Entry 9MQG (electron microscopy, 3.30 A resolution); this record covers chains L and A of the 14 polymer chains in the assembly.

# Chain L
Molecule: RM017 Fab light chain
Source organism: Macaca mulatta
Notes: antibody fragment or engineered binder
Sequence (220 residues; each row starts with the number of its first residue; a row labelled like 27A-27F holds insertion residues (27A, then the next letters in order)):
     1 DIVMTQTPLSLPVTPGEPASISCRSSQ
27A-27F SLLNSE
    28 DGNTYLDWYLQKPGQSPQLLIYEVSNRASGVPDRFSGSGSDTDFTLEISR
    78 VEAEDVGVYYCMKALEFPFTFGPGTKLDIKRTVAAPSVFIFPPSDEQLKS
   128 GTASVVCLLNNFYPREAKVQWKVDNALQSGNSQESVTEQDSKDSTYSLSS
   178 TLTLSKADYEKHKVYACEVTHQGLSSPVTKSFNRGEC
Disordered / not traced: 108-214
Disulfide bonds: Cys-23/Cys-88

# Chain A
Molecule: Envelope glycoprotein gp120
Source organism: Human immunodeficiency virus 1
Sequence (473 residues; row label = number of the first residue in the row; note: 10 numbers in that range are skipped by the numbering (no residue carries them; nothing is unmodelled there)):
    31 AENLWVTVYYGVPVWKDAETTLFCASDAKAYETEKHNVWATHACVSTDPN
    81 PQEIHLENVTEEFNMWKNNMVEQMHEDIISLWDQSLKPCVKLTPLCVGLQ
   131 CTNVTNNITDD
   150 MRGELKNCSFNATTELRNKRQKVYSLFYRLDIVPMVDLWTNYRLISCNTS
   200 AITQACPKVSFEPIPIHYCAPAGFAILKCKDKKFNGTGPCQNVSTVQCTH
   250 GIKPVVSTQLLLNGSLAEEEVIIRSENITNNAKNILVQLNTSVQINCTRP
   300 NNNTVKSIRI
   311 GPGQAFYYTGDIIGDIRQAHCNVSKATWNETLGKVVKQLRKHFGNNTIIR
   361 FAQSSGGDLEVTTHSFNCGGEFFYCNTSGLFNSTW
   397 ISNTSVQGSNSTGSNDSITLPCRIKQIINMWQRIGQAMYAPPIQGVIRCV
   447 SNITGLILTRDGGSTNSTTETFRPGGGDMRDNWRSELYKYKVVKIEPLGV
   497 APTRCKRRVVGRRRRRR
Disordered / not traced: 31, 57-65, 397-412, 460-462, 505-513
Disulfide bonds: Cys-54/Cys-74, Cys-119/Cys-205, Cys-126/Cys-196, Cys-131/Cys-157, Cys-218/Cys-247, Cys-228/Cys-239, Cys-296/Cys-331, Cys-378/Cys-445, Cys-385/Cys-418
Covalent attachments: N-acetylglucosamine (NAG) linked to Asn-88, Asn-133, Asn-156, Asn-160, Asn-197, Asn-234, Asn-262, Asn-276, Asn-301, Asn-332, Asn-339, Asn-386, Asn-392, Asn-448
What the authors report for this chain:
  - post-translational modification sites: Asn-160

# Chain L / chain A interface
Contacting residue pairs (7; chain L residue first):
  Asn-27D(L) / Val-185(A)
  Glu-27F(L) / Met-184(A)
  Glu-27F(L) / Val-185(A)
  Leu-92(L) / Val-185(A)
  Glu-93(L) / Val-185(A)
  Phe-94(L) / Leu-187(A)  hydrophobic
  Phe-94(L) / Trp-188(A)  hydrophobic

# Overview
Chain L and chain A form an interface of 5 and 4 residues respectively. Covalently linked N-acetylglucosamine:
at Asn-88(A), Asn-133(A), Asn-156(A), Asn-160(A), Asn-197(A) and Asn-234(A) and 8 more. From the paper: a
modification site at Asn-160(A).
Chain L is RM017 Fab light chain (Macaca mulatta) and chain A is Envelope glycoprotein gp120 (Human
immunodeficiency virus 1); the structure, RM017 Fab in complex with Apex-GT6.2 trimer and RM20A3 Fab, was
determined by electron microscopy, deposited together with 9MPX, 9B8B, 9B8C, 9MPB and 9MPC.
